4DKU - chain A; structure by X-ray diffraction, 2.49 A resolution.

[Chain A]
Protein: HIV-1 gp120 core
Source organism: Human immunodeficiency virus 1
Notes: fragment: Chimera residue 44-492
UniProtKB: Q0ED31 (Q0ED31_9HIV1); the construct has insertions or renumbered stretches relative to UniProt, so the offset changes along the chain: 44-123 = UniProt 43-122; 199-301 = UniProt 201-303; 324-355 = UniProt 325-356; 357-396 = UniProt 357-396; 1 more segments
Sequence (353 residues; each row starts with the number of its first residue; note: 96 numbers in that range are skipped by the numbering (no residue carries them; nothing is unmodelled there)):
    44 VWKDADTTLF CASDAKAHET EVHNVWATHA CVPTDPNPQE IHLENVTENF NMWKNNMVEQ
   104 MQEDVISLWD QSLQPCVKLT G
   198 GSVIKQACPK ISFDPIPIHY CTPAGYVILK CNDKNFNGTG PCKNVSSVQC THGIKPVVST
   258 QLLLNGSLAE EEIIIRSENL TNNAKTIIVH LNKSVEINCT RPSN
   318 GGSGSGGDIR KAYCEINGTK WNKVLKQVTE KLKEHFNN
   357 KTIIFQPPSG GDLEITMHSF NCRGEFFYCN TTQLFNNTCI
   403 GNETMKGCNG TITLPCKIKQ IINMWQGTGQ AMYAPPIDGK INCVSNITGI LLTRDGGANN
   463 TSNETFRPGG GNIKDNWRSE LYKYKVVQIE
Not modelled in the structure: 318-323, 403-410
Disulfides: Cys54-Cys74, Cys119-Cys205, Cys218-Cys247, Cys228-Cys239, Cys296-Cys331, Cys378-Cys445, Cys385-Cys418
Covalent attachments: N-acetylglucosamine (NAG) linked to Asn234, Asn241, Asn262, Asn276, Asn289, Asn295, Asn334, Asn355, Asn386, Asn448
Differences from the reference sequence: linker (124, 198, 318-323); engineered mutation Ser375 (His in Q0ED31)
Ligand contacts: 0KU (N-(4-chlorophenyl)-N'-{(S)-[5-(hydroxymethyl)-4-methyl-1,3-thiazol-2-yl][(2S)-piperidin-2-yl]methyl}ethanediamide): Val255, Thr257, Glu370, Ile371, Ser375, Phe376, Asn377, Phe382, Tyr384, Ile424, Asn425, Met426, Trp427, Gln428, Gly429, Gly472, Gly473, Asn474, Ile475
From the paper describing this entry:
  - binding site for 0KU: Ile371, Met426 to Gly429, Gly472 to Asn474
  - mutagenesis - S375H (>2-fold), S375Y (15-fold), M426L: decreased growth in response to 0KU
  - mutagenesis - S375Y (8-fold): decreased growth in response to NBD-556
  - mutagenesis - S375H (14-fold), S375Y (20-fold): decreased growth in response to NBD-11008
  - mutagenesis - S375Y: decreased growth in response to BMS-378806

[Summary]
Chain A binds compound 0KU. Covalently linked N-acetylglucosamine: at Asn234, Asn241, Asn262, Asn276, Asn289
and Asn295 and 4 more. The paper reports a binding site for 0KU at Ile371, Met426 and Gly472; S375H, S375Y and
M426L reduce growth in response to 0KU.
Chain A is HIV-1 gp120 core (Human immunodeficiency virus 1); the structure, Crystal structure of clade A/E
93TH057 HIV-1 gp120 core in complex with NBD-09027, was determined by X-ray diffraction together with 4DKV
from the same study.
